PDB entry 1BZJ | X-ray diffraction, 2.25 A resolution | chain A

Chain A:
Molecule: Protein (protein-tyrosine-phosphatase)
Organism: Homo sapiens
Notes: EC 3.1.3.48; fragment: catalytic domain
UniProtKB: P18031 (PTN1_HUMAN); residue numbers follow UniProt; this construct covers 2-298
Chain sequence (297 residues; row label = number of the first residue in the row):
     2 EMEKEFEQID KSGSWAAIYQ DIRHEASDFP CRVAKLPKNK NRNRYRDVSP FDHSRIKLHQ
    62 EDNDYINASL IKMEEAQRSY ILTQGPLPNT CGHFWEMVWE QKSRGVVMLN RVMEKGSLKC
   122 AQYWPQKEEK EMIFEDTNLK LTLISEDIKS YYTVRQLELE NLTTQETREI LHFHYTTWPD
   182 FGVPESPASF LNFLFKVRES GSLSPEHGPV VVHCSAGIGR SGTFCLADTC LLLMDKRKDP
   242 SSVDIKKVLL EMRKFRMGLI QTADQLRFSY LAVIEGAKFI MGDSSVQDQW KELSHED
Ligand contacts: tpicooh (PIC; 6-(difluoro-phosphono-methyl)-naphthalene-2-carboxylic acid): Tyr-46, Asp-48, Val-49, Asp-181, Phe-182, Cys-215, Ser-216, Ala-217, Gly-218, Ile-219, Gly-220, Arg-221, Ser-222, Gln-262
Curated features (UniProtKB/Swiss-Prot):
  - active site: Cys-215 (Phosphocysteine intermediate)
  - binding site (substrate): Asp-181, Cys-215 to Arg-221, Gln-262
  - modified residue: Tyr-20 (Phosphotyrosine), Ser-50 (Phosphoserine), Tyr-66 (Phosphotyrosine), Cys-215 (Cysteine persulfide), Ser-242 (Phosphoserine), Ser-243 (Phosphoserine)
  - cross-link: Cys-215 to Ser-216 (N,N-(cysteine-1,S-diyl)serine (Cys-Ser))
  - mutagenesis: Ser-50 (S50A/D: No phosphorylation), Asp-181 (D181A: Substrate-trapping mutant), Cys-215 (C215S: Catalytically inactive mutant; abolishes sulfhydration)

Summary:
Bound to chain A: tpicooh. Curated annotation (UniProt) lists active-site residue Cys-215, 9 substrate-binding
residues and 3 mutagenesis sites.
Chain A is Protein (protein-tyrosine-phosphatase) (Homo sapiens); the structure, Human ptp1b complexed with
tpicooh, was determined by X-ray diffraction, deposited together with 1BZC and 1BZH.
